7O71 - chains 2 and X of the 42 polymer chains in the assembly; structure by electron microscopy, 2.40 A resolution.

Chain 2:
Protein: NADH dehydrogenase subunit 2
Source organism: Yarrowia lipolytica
Notes: EC 1.6.5.3
UniProtKB: S5U4R9 (S5U4R9_YARLL); numbering as in UniProt (aligned over 1-469)
Chain sequence (469 residues; each row starts with the number of its first residue):
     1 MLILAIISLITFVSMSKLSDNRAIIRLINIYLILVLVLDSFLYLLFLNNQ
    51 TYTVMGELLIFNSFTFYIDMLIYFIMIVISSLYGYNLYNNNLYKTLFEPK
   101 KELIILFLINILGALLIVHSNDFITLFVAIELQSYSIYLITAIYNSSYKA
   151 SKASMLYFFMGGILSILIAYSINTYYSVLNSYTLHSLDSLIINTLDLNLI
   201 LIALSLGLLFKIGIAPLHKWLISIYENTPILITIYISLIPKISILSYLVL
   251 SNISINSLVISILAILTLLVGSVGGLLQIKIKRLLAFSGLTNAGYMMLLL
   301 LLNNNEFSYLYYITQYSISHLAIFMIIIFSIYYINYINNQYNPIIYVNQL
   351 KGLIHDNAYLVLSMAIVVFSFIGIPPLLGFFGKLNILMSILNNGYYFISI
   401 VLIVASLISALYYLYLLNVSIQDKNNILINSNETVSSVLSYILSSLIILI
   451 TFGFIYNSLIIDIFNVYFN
Modified positions: Met-1 (N-formylmethionine; FME)
Small-molecule neighbours:
  - 1,2-Distearoyl-sn-glycerophosphoethanolamine (3PE), molecule 1: Pro-216, Ile-262, Leu-263, Ile-265, Leu-266
  - 1,2-Distearoyl-sn-glycerophosphoethanolamine (3PE), molecule 2: Ile-354, Ala-358, Tyr-359, Val-361, Leu-362, Ala-365, Ile-366, Phe-369, Ile-374, Pro-375, Leu-377
  - 1,2-Distearoyl-sn-glycerophosphoethanolamine (3PE), molecule 3: Tyr-359, Leu-362, Ile-366, Ile-448, Phe-452
  - 1,2-Distearoyl-sn-glycerophosphoethanolamine (3PE), molecule 4: Pro-376, Leu-377, Thr-451, Phe-452, Phe-454, Ile-455
  - palmitoyl-linoleoyl phosphatidylcholine (CPL; 1-palmitoyl-2-linoleoyl-sn-glycero-3-phosphocholine): Leu-36, Val-37, Ser-40, Tyr-43, Phe-66, Tyr-67, Met-70, Phe-74, Phe-307, Leu-310, Tyr-311, Thr-314, Leu-378, Leu-449, Gly-453, Tyr-456, Ile-460, Ile-463, Phe-464, Tyr-467, Phe-468
  - Lauryl Maltose Neopentyl Glycol (LMN): Leu-391, Tyr-396, Ser-399, Ile-400
  - diundecyl phosphatidyl choline (PLC): Val-404, Leu-407, Ile-408, Leu-411, Asn-418
  - Phosphatidylinositol (T7X), molecule 1: Ile-163, Ile-166, Leu-167, Tyr-170, Asp-196, Asn-198, Leu-199, Ile-202, Ala-203, Leu-206, Ile-255, Asn-256, Ser-257, Leu-258, Val-259
  - Phosphatidylinositol (T7X), molecule 2: Ser-437, Val-438, Tyr-441, Ile-442, Ser-445, Leu-449

Chain X:
Protein: Subunit NUXM of NADH:Ubiquinone Oxidoreductase (Complex I)
Source organism: Yarrowia lipolytica
UniProtKB: A0A1D8NKB4 (A0A1D8NKB4_YARLL); numbering as in UniProt (aligned over 1-169)
Chain sequence (169 residues; each row starts with the number of its first residue):
     1 MSSSTPLVKTSVNYSYGDYPLIDADPHFKRVVGYMRPSDYGVIGLATAAL
    51 PAGICFAEWLDPVKGKFARPSVKFLRVATMLGFAVGFGAAYARSSLRFFG
   101 VTENAREYKKDEAQMAARKAAGLEPYGTSSLTPELQEIAAKNSAHSIAGL
   151 FIFPWFNFVNHPYHGREQK
Unresolved in the structure: 1-3, 168-169

Chain 2 / chain X interface:
Pairs across the interface - 80 pairs, chain 2 then chain X:
  Met-1(2) with Ala-84(X); Leu-150(X), hydrogen bond (backbone-backbone); Phe-151(X), hydrogen bond (backbone-backbone); Ile-152(X); Phe-153(X); Pro-154(X)
  Leu-2(2) with Phe-151(X), hydrogen bond (backbone-backbone); Ile-152(X)
  Ile-3(2) with Ile-152(X), hydrogen bond (backbone-backbone)
  Leu-4(2) with Ala-84(X), hydrophobic
  Ser-8(2) with Leu-81(X)
  Phe-12(2) with Lys-73(X); Phe-74(X), hydrophobic; Val-77(X), hydrophobic
  Met-15(2) with Lys-73(X)
  Ser-16(2) with Lys-73(X), hydrogen bond
  Asp-20(2) with Lys-73(X), salt bridge; Phe-74(X)
  Arg-22(2) with Val-63(X)
  Ala-23(2) with Phe-74(X), hydrophobic
  Ile-24(2) with Phe-74(X), hydrophobic
  Arg-26(2) with Ile-54(X); Ala-57(X); Glu-58(X), salt bridge; Asp-61(X), hydrogen bond (side chain-backbone); Pro-62(X); Val-63(X)
  Leu-27(2) with Leu-50(X), hydrophobic; Ile-54(X); Phe-74(X), hydrophobic; Val-77(X), hydrophobic
  Ile-30(2) with Leu-50(X), hydrophobic; Gly-53(X); Ile-54(X), hydrophobic; Ala-57(X), hydrophobic
  Tyr-31(2) with Leu-81(X), hydrophobic; Val-85(X), hydrophobic
  Leu-34(2) with Leu-50(X)
  Val-35(2) with Val-85(X), hydrophobic; Phe-151(X)
  Leu-38(2) with Ala-46(X), hydrophobic; Ala-89(X)
  Asp-39(2) with Ala-89(X); Leu-150(X); Phe-151(X)
  Phe-41(2) with Ala-89(X); Ala-92(X), hydrophobic; Arg-93(X); Leu-96(X), hydrophobic
  Leu-42(2) with Ala-92(X), hydrophobic; Leu-96(X), hydrophobic; Ile-147(X); Leu-150(X), hydrophobic
  Leu-44(2) with Val-101(X), hydrophobic
  Leu-45(2) with Leu-96(X), hydrophobic; Phe-99(X), hydrophobic
  Gln-50(2) with Tyr-14(X), hydrogen bond
  Tyr-52(2) with Tyr-16(X); His-145(X)
  Val-54(2) with Ala-144(X); His-145(X)
  Met-55(2) with Lys-141(X); Asn-142(X); Trp-155(X), hydrophobic
  Gly-56(2) with Lys-141(X), hydrogen bond (backbone-backbone); Asn-142(X)
  Leu-59(2) with Phe-153(X), hydrophobic
  Phe-61(2) with Ala-148(X); Gly-149(X)
  Asp-69(2) with Phe-151(X)
  Tyr-73(2) with Phe-151(X), hydrogen bond (side chain-backbone)
  Tyr-85(2) with Ala-57(X); Asp-61(X)
  Asn-86(2) with Asp-61(X); Val-63(X), hydrogen bond (side chain-backbone)
  Asn-89(2) with Gly-65(X)
  Leu-112(2) with Ile-152(X), hydrophobic
  His-119(2) with Ile-152(X)
  Ser-436(2) with Asp-61(X)
  Val-438(2) with Asp-61(X)
Interface residues without a listed pair, chain 2 (49 interface residues in all): Leu-36, Ser-40, Phe-46, Leu-47, Thr-53, Phe-66, Leu-115, Leu-116, Ser-437
Interface residues without a listed pair, chain X (46 interface residues in all): Asp-18, Val-42, Leu-45, Ala-49, Leu-60, Ala-78, Gly-88, Thr-102, Ser-146

Overview:
49 residues of chain 2 face 46 of chain X across their interface, with 10 hydrogen bonds and 2 salt bridges.
Polar contacts include Asp-20(2)/Lys-73(X), Arg-26(2)/Glu-58(X) and Ser-16(2)/Lys-73(X).
Chain 2 is NADH dehydrogenase subunit 2 and chain X is Subunit NUXM of NADH:Ubiquinone Oxidoreductase (Complex
I), both from Yarrowia lipolytica; the structure, Cryo-EM structure of a respiratory complex I, was determined
by electron microscopy, deposited together with 7O6Y.
